PDB entry 6RDB | electron microscopy, 2.80 A resolution | chains S and Y of the 20 polymer chains in the assembly

Chain S:
Molecule: ATP synthase gamma chain, mitochondrial
From: Polytomella sp. Pringsheim 198.80
Reference sequence: Q4LDE7 (Q4LDE7_9CHLO); residues 1-317 here = UniProt positions 1-317
Amino-acid sequence (317 residues; each row starts with the number of its first residue):
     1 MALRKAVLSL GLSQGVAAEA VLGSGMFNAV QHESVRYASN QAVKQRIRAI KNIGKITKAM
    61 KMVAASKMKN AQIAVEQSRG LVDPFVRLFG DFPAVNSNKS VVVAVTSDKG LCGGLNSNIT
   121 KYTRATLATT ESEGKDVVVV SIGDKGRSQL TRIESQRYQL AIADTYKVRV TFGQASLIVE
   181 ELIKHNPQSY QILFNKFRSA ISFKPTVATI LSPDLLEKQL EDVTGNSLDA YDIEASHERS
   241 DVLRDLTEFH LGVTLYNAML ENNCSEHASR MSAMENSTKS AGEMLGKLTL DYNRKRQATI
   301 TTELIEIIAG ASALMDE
Disordered / not traced: 1-38, 316-317

Chain Y:
Molecule: ATP synthase subunit beta
From: Polytomella sp. Pringsheim 198.80
Notes: EC 7.1.2.2
Reference sequence: A0ZW41 (A0ZW41_9CHLO); residue numbers follow UniProt; this construct covers 1-574
Amino-acid sequence (574 residues; each row starts with the number of its first residue):
     1 MALRYAAGLA KNVVQRQGAS LNIARAFAAE PAPAIDAGYV SQVIGPVVDV RFDGELPSIL
    61 SSLEVEGHSV RLVLEVAQHM GDNTVRCIAM DSTDGLVRGQ KVVDTGSPIK VPVGRGTLGR
   121 IMNVIGEPVD EQGPIDAADI WSIHREAPEF TEQSTEQEIL VTGIKVVDLL APYQRGGKIG
   181 LFGGAGVGKT VLIMELINNV AKAHGGFSVF AGVGERTREG NDLYREMIES GVIKLGAERG
   241 NSKCTLVYGQ MNEPPGARAR VALTGLTVAE YFRDIEGQDV LLFVDNIFRF TQANSEVSAL
   301 LGRIPSAVGY QPTLATDLGG LQERITTTTK GSITSVQAVY VPADDLTDPA PATTFAHLDA
   361 TTVLSRSIAE LGIYPAVDPL DSTSRMLNPN VIGAEHYNVA RGVQKVLQDY KNLQDIIAIL
   421 GMDELSEEDK LTVARARKIQ RFLSQPFQVA EVFTGTPGKY VDLADTISGF QGVLTGKYDD
   481 LPEMAFYMVG DIKEVKEKAD KMAKDIASRK EADNKKVSEE LKDIPSLDKL VSEIKEVVIE
   541 EDDGLEEDFK AEALSSETVV LNEEGKSVPL PKKN
Disordered / not traced: 1-35, 557-574
Sequence notes: conflict Ala350 (Gly in A0ZW41), Leu387 (Arg in A0ZW41)
Metal / ion sites: Mg2+: Thr190, Glu215 (together with ADP)
Residues lining bound ligands:
  - ADP (adenosine-5'-diphosphate): Gly184, Ala185, Gly186, Val187, Gly188, Lys189, Thr190, Val191, Tyr374, Pro375, Phe447, Ala450, Phe453, Thr454
  - ATP (adenosine-5'-triphosphate): Ser384, Arg385, Asn388, Tyr397

Chain S / chain Y interface:
Residue-residue contacts (15; chain S residue first):
  Ile56(S) - Asp415(Y)
  Ile56(S) - Ile416(Y)  hydrophobic
  Ile56(S) - Ile419(Y)  hydrophobic
  Met60(S) - Leu420(Y)  hydrophobic
  Lys109(S) - Glu424(Y)  salt bridge
  Leu111(S) - Leu420(Y)  hydrophobic
  Glu303(S) - Ala307(Y)
  Ile307(S) - Ser306(Y)
  Gly310(S) - Pro305(Y)
  Ala311(S) - Ile304(Y)  hydrophobic
  Leu314(S) - Ala299(Y)
  Leu314(S) - Gly302(Y)
  Leu314(S) - Arg303(Y)
  Leu314(S) - Ile304(Y)
  Met315(S) - Ile304(Y)  hydrophobic
Interface residues without a listed pair, chain S (12 interface residues in all): Asn52, Ile53
Interface residues without a listed pair, chain Y (14 interface residues in all): Val308, Asp423

Summary:
12 residues of chain S face 14 of chain Y across their interface; the contacts include 1 salt bridge. The
salt-bridged pair is Lys109(S)-Glu424(Y). Bound to chain Y: ATP and ADP. Thr190(Y) and Glu215(Y) coordinate
Mg2+.
Chain S is ATP synthase gamma chain, mitochondrial and chain Y is ATP synthase subunit beta, both from
Polytomella sp. Pringsheim 198.80; the structure, CryoEM structure of Polytomella F-ATP synthase, Primary
rotary state 1, focussed refinement of F1 head and ..., was determined by electron microscopy, deposited
together with 6RD4, 6RD5, 6RD6, 6RD7, 6RD8, 6RD9 and 46 further entries.
